PDB entry 3NUP | X-ray diffraction, 2.60 A resolution | chain A

Chain A:
Name: Cell division protein kinase 6
Organism: Homo sapiens
Notes: EC 2.7.11.22
UniProtKB: Q00534 (CDK6_HUMAN); numbering as in UniProt (aligned over 1-301)
Sequence (307 residues; each row starts with the number of its first residue):
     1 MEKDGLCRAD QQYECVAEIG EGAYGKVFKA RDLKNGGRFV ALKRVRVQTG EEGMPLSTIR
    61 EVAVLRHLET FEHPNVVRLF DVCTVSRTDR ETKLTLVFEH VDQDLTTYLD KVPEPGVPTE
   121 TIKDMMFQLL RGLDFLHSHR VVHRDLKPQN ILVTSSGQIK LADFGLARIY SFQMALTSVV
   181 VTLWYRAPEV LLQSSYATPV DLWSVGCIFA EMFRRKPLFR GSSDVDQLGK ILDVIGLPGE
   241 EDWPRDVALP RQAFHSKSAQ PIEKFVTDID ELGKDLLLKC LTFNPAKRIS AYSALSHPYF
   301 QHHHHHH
Unresolved in the structure: 1-11, 21-24, 46-55, 86-92, 167-180, 256-257, 301-307
Sequence notes: expression tag (302-307)
Residues lining bound ligands: 3NU (4-[3-(1-methylethyl)-1H-pyrazol-4-yl]-N-(1-methylpiperidin-4-yl)pyrimidin-2-amine): I19, V27, A41, K43, V77, F98, E99, H100, V101, D102, Q103, D104, Q149, N150, L152, A162, D163
UniProt features mapped onto this chain:
  - active site: D145 (Proton acceptor)
  - binding site (ATP): I19 to V27, K43
  - modified residue: M1 (N-acetylmethionine), Y13 (Phosphotyrosine), Y24 (Phosphotyrosine), T49 (Phosphothreonine), T70 (Phosphothreonine), T177 (Phosphothreonine), K264 (N6-acetyllysine)
  - natural variant: A197 (A197T: In MCPH12), P199 (P199L: In a metastatic melanoma sample)

Overview:
Ligands of chain A: compound 3NU. Curated annotation (UniProt) lists active-site residue D145 and 10
ATP-binding residues.
Chain A is Cell division protein kinase 6 (Homo sapiens); the structure, CDK6 (monomeric) in complex with
inhibitor, was determined by X-ray diffraction together with 3NUX from the same study.
